Entry 5L2O (X-ray diffraction, 2.05 A resolution); this record covers chains C and D of the 4 polymer chains in the assembly.

# Chain C (and D)
Protein: Retinal dehydrogenase 1
Organism: Homo sapiens
Notes: EC 1.2.1.-, 1.2.1.36; chain D of this document is another copy of the same molecule, construct and numbering; everything in this record applies to it too
UniProt: P00352 (AL1A1_HUMAN); residue numbers follow UniProt; this construct covers 1-501
Amino-acid sequence (501 residues; numbered 1 to 501; the number before each row is that of its first residue):
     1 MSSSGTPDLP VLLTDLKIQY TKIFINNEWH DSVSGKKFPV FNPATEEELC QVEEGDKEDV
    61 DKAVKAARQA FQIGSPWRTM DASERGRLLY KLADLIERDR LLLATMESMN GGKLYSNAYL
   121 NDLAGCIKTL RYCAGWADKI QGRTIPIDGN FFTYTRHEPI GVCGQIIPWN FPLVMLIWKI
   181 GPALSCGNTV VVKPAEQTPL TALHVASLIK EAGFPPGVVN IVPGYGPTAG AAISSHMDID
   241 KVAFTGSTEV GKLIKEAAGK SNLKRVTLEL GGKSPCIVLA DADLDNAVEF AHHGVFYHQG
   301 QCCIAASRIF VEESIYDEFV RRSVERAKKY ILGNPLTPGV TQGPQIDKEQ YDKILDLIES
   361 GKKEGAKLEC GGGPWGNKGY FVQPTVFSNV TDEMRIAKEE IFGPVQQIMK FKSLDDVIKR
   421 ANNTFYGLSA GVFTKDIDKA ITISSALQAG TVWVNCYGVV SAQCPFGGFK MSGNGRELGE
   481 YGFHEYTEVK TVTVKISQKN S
Disordered / not traced: 1-8
Residues lining bound ligands: 6ZW (7-(diethylamino)-4-methyl-2H-1-benzopyran-2-one): Ile-166, Gly-226, Pro-227, Gly-230, Ala-231, Ser-234, Phe-244, Val-250, Leu-253, Ile-254
Reported in the primary citation:
  - binding site for 6ZW: Pro-227, Val-250
  - specificity-determining residues: Ser-234, Val-250, Leu-253 (proposed by the authors, not directly observed)

# Chain C / chain D interface
Pairs across the interface (145; chain C residue first):
  Lys-128(C) / Asp-148(D)  salt bridge
  Arg-143(C) / Glu-480(D)  salt bridge
  Ile-145(C) / Gln-463(D)
  Ile-145(C) / Pro-465(D)
  Ile-147(C) / Ser-461(D)
  Ile-147(C) / Gln-463(D)
  Asp-148(C) / Lys-128(D)  salt bridge
  Asp-148(C) / Gln-463(D)  hydrogen bond (backbone-side chain)
  Phe-151(C) / Cys-456(D)  hydrophobic
  Phe-151(C) / Val-459(D)  hydrophobic
  Thr-153(C) / Cys-464(D)
  Tyr-154(C) / Ser-444(D)
  Thr-155(C) / Pro-465(D)
  Arg-156(C) / Ser-445(D)  hydrogen bond
  His-157(C) / Tyr-481(D)
  Glu-158(C) / Ser-445(D)
  Glu-158(C) / Phe-469(D)
  Met-237(C) / Phe-425(D)
  Gly-251(C) / Leu-263(D)
  Lys-252(C) / Gly-259(D)
  Lys-252(C) / Lys-260(D)  hydrogen bond (side chain-backbone)
  Lys-252(C) / Ser-261(D)  hydrogen bond (side chain-backbone)
  Lys-252(C) / Leu-263(D)
  Lys-255(C) / Ala-258(D)
  Lys-255(C) / Gly-259(D)
  Lys-255(C) / Leu-263(D)
  Lys-255(C) / Lys-264(D)  hydrogen bond (side chain-backbone)
  Lys-255(C) / Val-266(D)
  Glu-256(C) / Glu-256(D)
  Glu-256(C) / Lys-260(D)
  Ala-258(C) / Lys-255(D)
  Gly-259(C) / Lys-252(D)
  Gly-259(C) / Lys-255(D)
  Lys-260(C) / Lys-252(D)  hydrogen bond (backbone-side chain)
  Lys-260(C) / Glu-256(D)
  Ser-261(C) / Lys-252(D)  hydrogen bond (backbone-side chain)
  Ser-261(C) / Met-471(D)
  Asn-262(C) / Met-471(D)
  Leu-263(C) / Gly-251(D)
  Leu-263(C) / Lys-252(D)
  Leu-263(C) / Lys-255(D)
  Leu-263(C) / Leu-268(D)  hydrophobic
  Leu-263(C) / Leu-270(D)  hydrophobic
  Leu-263(C) / Met-471(D)
  Leu-263(C) / Asn-474(D)  hydrogen bond (backbone-side chain)
  Lys-264(C) / Lys-255(D)  hydrogen bond (backbone-side chain)
  Arg-265(C) / Gly-468(D)  hydrogen bond (side chain-backbone)
  Arg-265(C) / Phe-469(D)
  Arg-265(C) / Lys-470(D)  hydrogen bond (side chain-backbone)
  Arg-265(C) / Gly-473(D)  hydrogen bond (side chain-backbone)
  Arg-265(C) / Asn-474(D)
  Val-266(C) / Lys-255(D)
  Leu-268(C) / Leu-263(D)  hydrophobic
  Leu-270(C) / Leu-263(D)  hydrophobic
  Asn-286(C) / Lys-495(D)
  Phe-290(C) / Lys-495(D)
  Phe-425(C) / Met-237(D)
  Ser-444(C) / Tyr-154(D)
  Ser-444(C) / Lys-490(D)  hydrogen bond (backbone-side chain)
  Ser-445(C) / Arg-156(D)  hydrogen bond
  Ser-445(C) / Glu-158(D)
  Ser-445(C) / Lys-490(D)  hydrogen bond (backbone-side chain)
  Ala-446(C) / Ile-73(D)  hydrophobic
  Leu-447(C) / Lys-490(D)  hydrogen bond (backbone-side chain)
  Ala-449(C) / Lys-490(D)
  Gly-450(C) / Val-489(D)
  Gly-450(C) / Lys-490(D)
  Gly-450(C) / Thr-491(D)  hydrogen bond (backbone-backbone)
  Thr-451(C) / Thr-491(D)
  Val-452(C) / Lys-490(D)
  Val-452(C) / Thr-491(D)  hydrogen bond (backbone-backbone)
  Val-452(C) / Val-492(D)
  Val-452(C) / Thr-493(D)  hydrogen bond (backbone-backbone)
  Trp-453(C) / Thr-493(D)
  Val-454(C) / Thr-493(D)  hydrogen bond (backbone-backbone)
  Val-454(C) / Val-494(D)
  Val-454(C) / Lys-495(D)  hydrogen bond (backbone-backbone)
  Asn-455(C) / Lys-495(D)
  Cys-456(C) / Phe-151(D)  hydrophobic
  Cys-456(C) / Thr-493(D)
  Cys-456(C) / Lys-495(D)
  Val-459(C) / Ile-147(D)  hydrophobic
  Val-459(C) / Phe-151(D)  hydrophobic
  Ser-461(C) / Ile-147(D)
  Gln-463(C) / Ile-145(D)
  Gln-463(C) / Ile-147(D)
  Gln-463(C) / Asp-148(D)  hydrogen bond (side chain-backbone)
  Cys-464(C) / Ile-147(D)  hydrophobic
  Cys-464(C) / Thr-491(D)
  Pro-465(C) / Ile-145(D)
  Pro-465(C) / Thr-155(D)
  Pro-465(C) / Val-489(D)  hydrophobic
  Pro-465(C) / Thr-491(D)  hydrogen bond (backbone-side chain)
  Gly-468(C) / Arg-265(D)  hydrogen bond (backbone-side chain)
  Gly-468(C) / Glu-488(D)
  Phe-469(C) / Glu-158(D)
  Phe-469(C) / Arg-265(D)
  Phe-469(C) / Glu-488(D)
  Phe-469(C) / Val-489(D)
  Lys-470(C) / Arg-265(D)  hydrogen bond (backbone-side chain)
  Met-471(C) / Ser-261(D)
  Met-471(C) / Asn-262(D)
  Met-471(C) / Leu-263(D)
  Gly-473(C) / Arg-265(D)  hydrogen bond (backbone-side chain)
  Asn-474(C) / Leu-263(D)  hydrogen bond (side chain-backbone)
  Asn-474(C) / Arg-265(D)
  Arg-476(C) / Glu-488(D)  salt bridge
  Arg-476(C) / Val-489(D)  hydrogen bond (side chain-backbone)
  Glu-480(C) / Arg-143(D)  salt bridge
  Tyr-481(C) / His-157(D)
  Tyr-481(C) / His-484(D)  hydrogen bond (side chain-backbone)
  Tyr-481(C) / Thr-487(D)
  Tyr-481(C) / Val-489(D)  hydrophobic
  His-484(C) / Tyr-481(D)  hydrogen bond (backbone-side chain)
  His-484(C) / His-484(D)
  Thr-487(C) / Tyr-481(D)
  Glu-488(C) / Gly-468(D)
  Glu-488(C) / Phe-469(D)
  Glu-488(C) / Arg-476(D)  salt bridge
  Val-489(C) / Gly-450(D)
  Val-489(C) / Pro-465(D)  hydrophobic
  Val-489(C) / Phe-469(D)
  Val-489(C) / Arg-476(D)  hydrogen bond (backbone-side chain)
  Val-489(C) / Tyr-481(D)  hydrophobic
  Lys-490(C) / Ser-444(D)  hydrogen bond (side chain-backbone)
  Lys-490(C) / Ser-445(D)  hydrogen bond (side chain-backbone)
  Lys-490(C) / Leu-447(D)  hydrogen bond (side chain-backbone)
  Lys-490(C) / Ala-449(D)
  Lys-490(C) / Gly-450(D)
  Lys-490(C) / Val-452(D)
  Thr-491(C) / Gly-450(D)  hydrogen bond (backbone-backbone)
  Thr-491(C) / Thr-451(D)
  Thr-491(C) / Val-452(D)  hydrogen bond (backbone-backbone)
  Thr-491(C) / Cys-464(D)
  Thr-491(C) / Pro-465(D)  hydrogen bond (side chain-backbone)
  Val-492(C) / Val-452(D)
  Thr-493(C) / Val-452(D)  hydrogen bond (backbone-backbone)
  Thr-493(C) / Trp-453(D)
  Thr-493(C) / Val-454(D)  hydrogen bond (backbone-backbone)
  Thr-493(C) / Cys-456(D)
  Val-494(C) / Val-454(D)
  Lys-495(C) / Asn-286(D)
  Lys-495(C) / Val-454(D)  hydrogen bond (backbone-backbone)
  Lys-495(C) / Asn-455(D)
  Lys-495(C) / Cys-456(D)
Interface residues without a listed pair, chain C (71 interface residues in all): Ile-73, Pro-146, Thr-248, Ile-441
Interface residues without a listed pair, chain D (70 interface residues in all): Pro-146, Thr-153, Thr-248, Phe-290, Ala-446

# Overview
71 residues of chain C and 70 residues of chain D are in contact, with 40 hydrogen bonds and 6 salt bridges.
Among the polar pairs are Lys-128(C)/Asp-148(D), Arg-143(C)/Glu-480(D) and Arg-476(C)/Glu-488(D). Bound to
chain C: compound 6ZW. The paper reports a binding site for 6ZW at Pro-227(C) and Val-250(C); specificity
determinants Ser-234(C), Val-250(C) and Leu-253(C).
Chain C and chain D are both Retinal dehydrogenase 1 (Homo sapiens); the structure, Crystal Structure of
ALDH1A1 in complex with BUC22, was determined by X-ray diffraction together with 5L13, 5L2M and 5L2N from the
same study.
